Entry 8GUA (electron microscopy, 2.77 A resolution); this record covers chain A.

[Chain A]
Molecule: Phosphatidylinositol 4,5-bisphosphate 3-kinase catalytic subunit alpha isoform
Source organism: Homo sapiens
Notes: EC 2.7.1.137, 2.7.1.153, 2.7.11.1
UniProtKB: P42336 (PK3CA_HUMAN); numbering as in UniProt (aligned over 1-1068)
Chain sequence (1096 residues; numbered -27 to 1068; the number before each row is that of its first residue; numbers below 1 keep their minus sign (Met-27 is residue -27)):
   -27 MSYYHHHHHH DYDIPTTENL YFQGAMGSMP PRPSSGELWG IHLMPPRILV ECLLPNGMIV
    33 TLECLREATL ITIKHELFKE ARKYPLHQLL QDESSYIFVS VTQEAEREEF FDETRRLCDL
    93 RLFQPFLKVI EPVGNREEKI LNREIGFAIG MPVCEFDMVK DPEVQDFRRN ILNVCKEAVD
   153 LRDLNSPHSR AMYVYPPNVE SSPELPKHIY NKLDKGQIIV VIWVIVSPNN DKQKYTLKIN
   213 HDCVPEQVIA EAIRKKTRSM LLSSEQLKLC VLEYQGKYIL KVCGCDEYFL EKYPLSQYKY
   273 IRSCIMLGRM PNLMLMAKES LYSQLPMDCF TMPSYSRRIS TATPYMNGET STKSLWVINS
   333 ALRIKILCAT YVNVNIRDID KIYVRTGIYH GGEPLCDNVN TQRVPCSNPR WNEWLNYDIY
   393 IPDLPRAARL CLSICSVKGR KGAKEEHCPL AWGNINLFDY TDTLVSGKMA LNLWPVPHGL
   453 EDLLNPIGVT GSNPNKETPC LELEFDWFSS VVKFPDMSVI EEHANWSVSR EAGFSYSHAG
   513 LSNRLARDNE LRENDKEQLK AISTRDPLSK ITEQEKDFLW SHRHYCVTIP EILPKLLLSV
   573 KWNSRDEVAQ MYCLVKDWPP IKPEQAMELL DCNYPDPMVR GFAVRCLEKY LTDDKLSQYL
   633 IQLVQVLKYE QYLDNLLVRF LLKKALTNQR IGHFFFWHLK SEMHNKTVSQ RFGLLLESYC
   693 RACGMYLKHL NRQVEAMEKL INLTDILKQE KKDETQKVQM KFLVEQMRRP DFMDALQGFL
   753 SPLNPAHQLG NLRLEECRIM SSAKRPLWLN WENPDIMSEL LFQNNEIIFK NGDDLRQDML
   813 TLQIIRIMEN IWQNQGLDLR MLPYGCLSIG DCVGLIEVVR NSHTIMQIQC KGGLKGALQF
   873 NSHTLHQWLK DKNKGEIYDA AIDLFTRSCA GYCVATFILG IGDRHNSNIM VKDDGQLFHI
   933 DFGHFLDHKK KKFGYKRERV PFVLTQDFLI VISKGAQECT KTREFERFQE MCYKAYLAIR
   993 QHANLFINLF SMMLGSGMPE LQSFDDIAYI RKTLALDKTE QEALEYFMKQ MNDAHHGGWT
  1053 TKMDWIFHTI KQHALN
Disordered / not traced: -27 to 106, 231-247, 311-322, 348-351, 410-418, 501-522, 864-872, 941-956, 1051-1068
Sequence notes: initiating methionine (-27); expression tag (-26 to 0); variant Lys542 (Glu in P42336)
UniProt features mapped onto this chain:
  - region: Ile771 to Arg777 (G-loop), Gly912 to Asn920 (Catalytic loop), His931 to Thr957 (Activation loop)
  - site: Lys776 (Implicated in the recognition of ATP as well as PIP2. Also crucial for autophosphorylation of the p85alpha subunit)
  - natural variant: Arg38 (R38H: In CRC), Glu81 (E81K: In MCAP), Phe83 (F83S: In CLAPO; uncertain significance), Arg88 (R88Q: In MCAP), Gly106 (G106V: In CRC), Ile112 (I112N: In MCAP), Arg115 (R115P: In CLAPO and MADAC; uncertain significance), Gly118 (G118D: In CWS5), Glu135 (E135K: In CWS5), Glu218 (E218K: In CWS5), Tyr343 (Y343C: Found in a cancer sample; uncertain significance), Val356 (V356I: In CWS5), 22 further natural variant entries in UniProt
Residues lining bound ligands: Alpelisib (1LT; (2S)-N~1~-{4-methyl-5-[2-(1,1,1-trifluoro-2-methylpropan-2-yl)pyridin-4-yl]-1,3-thiazol-2-yl}pyrrolidine-1,2-dicarboxamide): Arg770, Ser774, Lys776, Pro778, Trp780, Ile800, Lys802, Tyr836, Ile848, Glu849, Val850, Val851, Arg852, Asn853, Ser854, His855, Met922, Ile932, Asp933

[In short]
Ligands of chain A: Alpelisib.
Chain A is Phosphatidylinositol 4,5-bisphosphate 3-kinase catalytic subunit alpha isoform (Homo sapiens); the
structure, Cryo-EM structure of cancer-specific PI3Kalpha mutant E542K in complex with BYL-719, was determined
by electron microscopy (same publication as 8GUD).
